PDB entry 1PH1 | X-ray diffraction, 2.51 A resolution | chains D and A of the 5 polymer chains in the assembly

[Chain D]
Molecule: 13-nt DNA strand
Sequence (13 nucleotides; numbered 1 to 13; the number before each row is that of its first residue):
     1 GGGGTTTTGG GGT

[Chain A]
Molecule: Telomere-binding protein alpha subunit
Organism: Sterkiella nova
Reference sequence: P29549 (TEBA_OXYNO); residue numbers follow UniProt; this construct covers 35-495
Sequence (461 residues; each row starts with the number of its first residue):
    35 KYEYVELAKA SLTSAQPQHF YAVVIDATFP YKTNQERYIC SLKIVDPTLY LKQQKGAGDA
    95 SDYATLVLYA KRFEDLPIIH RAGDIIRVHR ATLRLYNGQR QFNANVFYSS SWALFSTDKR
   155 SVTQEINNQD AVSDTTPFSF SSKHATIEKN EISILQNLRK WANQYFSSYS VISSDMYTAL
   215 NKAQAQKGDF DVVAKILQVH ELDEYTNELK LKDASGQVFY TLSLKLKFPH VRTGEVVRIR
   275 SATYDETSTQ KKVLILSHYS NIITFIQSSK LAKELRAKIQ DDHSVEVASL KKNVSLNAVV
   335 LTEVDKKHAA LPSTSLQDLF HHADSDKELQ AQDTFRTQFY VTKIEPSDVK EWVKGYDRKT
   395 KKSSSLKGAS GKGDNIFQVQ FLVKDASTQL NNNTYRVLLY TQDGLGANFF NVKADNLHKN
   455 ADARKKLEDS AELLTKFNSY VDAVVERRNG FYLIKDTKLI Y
Disordered / not traced: 88-92
From the paper describing this entry:
  - binding site for the 13-nt DNA strand (chain D): Lys66

[How chain D and chain A interact]
Contacting residue pairs - 52 pairs, chain D then chain A:
  DG1(D) - Thr67(A)  sugar contact
  DG1(D) - Arg71(A)  hydrogen bond to the sugar
  DG1(D) - Ile73(A)  sugar contact
  DG1(D) - Tyr103(A)  base contact
  DG2(D) - Tyr65(A)  hydrogen bond to the phosphate
  DG2(D) - Ile73(A)  phosphate contact
  DG2(D) - Ser75(A)  hydrogen bond to the phosphate
  DG2(D) - Val101(A)  sugar contact
  DG2(D) - Tyr130(A)  stacking on the base
  DG2(D) - Gln135(A)  hydrogen bond to the base
  DG3(D) - Asp60(A)  base contact
  DG3(D) - Ser75(A)  hydrogen bond to the phosphate
  DG3(D) - Lys77(A)  hydrogen bond to the base
  DG3(D) - Asp223(A)  hydrogen bond to the base
  DG3(D) - Asp225(A)  hydrogen bond to the base
  DG3(D) - Arg272(A)  base contact
  DG3(D) - Arg274(A)  salt bridge to the phosphate
  DG3(D) - Ser275(A)  base contact
  DG4(D) - Thr62(A)  base contact
  DG4(D) - Tyr65(A)  base contact
  DG4(D) - Asp223(A)  hydrogen bond to the base
  DG4(D) - Arg274(A)  hydrogen bond to the base
  DG4(D) - Ser275(A)  base contact
  DG4(D) - Tyr293(A)  stacking on the base
  DT5(D) - His292(A)  hydrogen bond to the sugar
  DT5(D) - Tyr293(A)  hydrogen bond to the base
  DT6(D) - Lys66(A)  phosphate contact
  DT6(D) - Thr67(A)  sugar contact
  DT6(D) - Asn68(A)  phosphate contact
  DT6(D) - His292(A)  stacking on the base
  DT7(D) - Lys66(A)  salt bridge to the phosphate
  DT7(D) - Asn68(A)  phosphate contact
  DT7(D) - Gln69(A)  phosphate contact
  DT8(D) - Tyr72(A)  hydrogen bond to the base
  DT8(D) - Lys105(A)  base contact
  DG9(D) - Lys66(A)  base contact
  DG11(D) - Tyr239(A)  stacking on the base
  DG11(D) - Thr240(A)  base contact
  DG11(D) - Leu258(A)  sugar contact
  DG12(D) - Phe63(A)  base contact
  DG12(D) - Ile112(A)  base contact
  DG12(D) - His114(A)  base contact
  DG12(D) - Leu258(A)  sugar contact
  DG12(D) - Leu260(A)  hydrogen bond to the base
  DG12(D) - Lys261(A)  hydrogen bond to the base
  DT13(D) - Phe63(A)  sugar contact
  DT13(D) - Pro64(A)  sugar contact
  DT13(D) - Tyr65(A)  phosphate contact
  DT13(D) - Lys66(A)  hydrogen bond to the phosphate
  DT13(D) - Phe107(A)  sugar contact
  DT13(D) - Lys261(A)  salt bridge to the phosphate
  DT13(D) - His292(A)  sugar contact
Other interface residues (no listed pair), chain A (40 interface residues in all): Arg106, Arg128, Phe224, Asp237, Pro263, Ser291

[Summary]
12 residues of chain D and 40 residues of chain A are in contact, with 16 hydrogen bonds, 3 salt bridges and 4
aromatic stacking contacts. Polar pairs include DG2(D)-Gln135(A), DG3(D)-Lys77(A) and DG3(D)-Asp223(A). The
paper reports a binding site for the 13-nt DNA strand (chain D) at Lys66(A).
Chain D is a 13-nt DNA strand and chain A is Telomere-binding protein alpha subunit (Sterkiella nova); the
structure, Crystal structure of the oxytricha nova telomere end-binding protein complexed with noncognate
ssdna ggggttttggggt, was determined by X-ray diffraction (same publication as 1PA6, 1PH2, 1PH3, 1PH5, 1PH6,
1PH7 and 3 further entries).
